3QKL - chains A and C; structure by X-ray diffraction, 1.90 A resolution.

== Chain A ==
Name: RAC-alpha serine/threonine-protein kinase
From: Homo sapiens
Notes: EC 2.7.11.1; fragment: kinase domain
UniProtKB: P31749 (AKT1_HUMAN); residues 144-480 here = UniProt positions 144-480
Amino-acid sequence (341 residues; numbered 140 to 480; the number before each row is that of its first residue):
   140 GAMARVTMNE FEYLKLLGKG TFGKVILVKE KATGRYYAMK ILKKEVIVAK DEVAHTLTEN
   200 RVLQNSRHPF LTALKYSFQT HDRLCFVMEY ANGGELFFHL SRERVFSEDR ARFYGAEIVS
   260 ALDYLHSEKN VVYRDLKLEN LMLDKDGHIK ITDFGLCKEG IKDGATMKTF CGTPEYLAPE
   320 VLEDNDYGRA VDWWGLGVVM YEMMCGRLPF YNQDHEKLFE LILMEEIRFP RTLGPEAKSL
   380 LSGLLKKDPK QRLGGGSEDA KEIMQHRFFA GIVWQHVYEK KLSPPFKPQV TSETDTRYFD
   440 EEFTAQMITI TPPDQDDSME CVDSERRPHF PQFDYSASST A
Disordered / not traced: 140-143, 449-465, 479-480
Construct notes: expression tag (140-143); engineered mutation Asp473 (Ser in P31749); conflict Ser478 (Gly in P31749)
Modified / non-standard residues: Thr308 (phosphothreonine; TPO)
Residues lining bound ligands: SMR (N-{(2S)-3-[(3S)-8',9'-dihydro-1H,3'H-spiro[piperidine-3,7'-pyrano[3,2-e]indazol]-1-yl]-2-hydroxypropyl}-N-(2-ethoxyethyl)-2,6-dimethylbenzenesulfonamide): Leu156, Gly157, Lys158, Gly159, Thr160, Phe161, Gly162, Lys163, Val164, Ala177, Lys179, Leu181, Glu191, Thr195, Thr211, Met227, Glu228, Tyr229, Ala230, Glu234, Glu278, Asn279, Met281, Thr291, Asp292, Phe438

== Chain C ==
Name: Glycogen synthase kinase-3 beta
Notes: EC 2.7.11.26, 2.7.11.1
UniProtKB: P49841 (GSK3B_HUMAN); residues 1-10 here correspond to UniProt positions 3-12 (UniProt number = residue number + 2)
Amino-acid sequence (10 residues; numbered 1 to 10; the number before each row is that of its first residue):
     1 GRPRTTSFAE

== Interface between chain A and chain C ==
Residue-residue contacts (30; chain A residue first):
  His194(A) with Ala9(C)
  Glu234(A) with Arg4(C), salt bridge
  Phe236(A) with Arg2(C); Arg4(C)
  Asp274(A) with Ser7(C), hydrogen bond
  Lys276(A) with Thr5(C), hydrogen bond; Thr6(C); Ser7(C), hydrogen bond
  Leu277(A) with Arg2(C)
  Glu278(A) with Arg2(C), salt bridge; Arg4(C); Thr5(C), hydrogen bond (side chain-backbone)
  Leu295(A) with Phe8(C)
  Phe309(A) with Phe8(C), hydrophobic; Ala9(C); Glu10(C), hydrogen bond (backbone-backbone)
  Cys310(A) with Phe8(C); Ala9(C), hydrophobic
  Gly311(A) with Ser7(C); Phe8(C), hydrogen bond (backbone-backbone)
  Thr312(A) with Thr5(C); Thr6(C); Ser7(C), hydrogen bond
  Pro313(A) with Thr6(C); Phe8(C)
  Glu314(A) with Thr5(C)
  Tyr315(A) with Arg2(C), hydrogen bond
  Leu316(A) with Phe8(C), hydrophobic
  Glu341(A) with Arg2(C), salt bridge
  Leu347(A) with Arg2(C)
Also at the interface, not in a pair above, chain A (23 interface residues in all): Ser240, Asn279, Thr308, Tyr350, Asp439
Also at the interface, not in a pair above, chain C (10 interface residues in all): Gly1, Pro3

== In short ==
The interface between chain A and chain C involves 23 residues on one side and 10 on the other, with 8
hydrogen bonds and 3 salt bridges. Among the polar pairs are Glu234(A)-Arg4(C), Glu278(A)-Arg2(C) and
Glu341(A)-Arg2(C). Bound to chain A: compound SMR.
Chain A is RAC-alpha serine/threonine-protein kinase (Homo sapiens) and chain C is Glycogen synthase kinase-3
beta; the structure, Spirochromane Akt Inhibitors, was determined by X-ray diffraction, deposited together
with 3QKK.
